Entry 7EPT (electron microscopy, 3.00 A resolution); this record covers chains A and N of the 5 polymer chains in the assembly.

Chain A:
Protein: Guanine nucleotide-binding protein G(s) subunit alpha isoforms short
Source organism: Homo sapiens
Amino-acid sequence (394 residues; each row starts with the number of its first residue):
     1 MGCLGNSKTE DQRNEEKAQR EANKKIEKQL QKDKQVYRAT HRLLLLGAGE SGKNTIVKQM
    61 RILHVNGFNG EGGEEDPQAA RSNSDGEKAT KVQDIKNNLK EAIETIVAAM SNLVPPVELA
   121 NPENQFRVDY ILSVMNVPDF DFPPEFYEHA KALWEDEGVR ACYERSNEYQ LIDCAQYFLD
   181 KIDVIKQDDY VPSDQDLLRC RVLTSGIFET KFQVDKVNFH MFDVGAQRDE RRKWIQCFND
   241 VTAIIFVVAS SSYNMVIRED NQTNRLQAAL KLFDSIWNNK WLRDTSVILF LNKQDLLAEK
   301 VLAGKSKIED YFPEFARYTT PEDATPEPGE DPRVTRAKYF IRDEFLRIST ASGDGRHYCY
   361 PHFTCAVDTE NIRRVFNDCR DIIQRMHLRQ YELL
Disordered / not traced: 1-11, 49-204, 250-263

Chain N:
Protein: Nanobody-35
Source organism: synthetic construct
Notes: antibody fragment or engineered binder
Amino-acid sequence (128 residues; each row starts with the number of its first residue):
     1 QVQLQESGGG LVQPGGSLRL SCAASGFTFS NYKMNWVRQA PGKGLEWVSD ISQSGASISY
    61 TGSVKGRFTI SRDNAKNTLY LQMNSLKPED TAVYYCARCP APFTRDCFDV TSTTYAYRGQ
   121 GTQVTVSS
Disordered / not traced: 1, 128
Disulfides: Cys99-Cys107

How chain A and chain N interact:
Pairs across the interface - 19 pairs, chain A then chain N:
  Arg228(A) with Thr114(N)
  Asp229(A) with Ser112(N)
  Glu230(A) with Thr111(N); Thr114(N)
  Arg231(A) with Phe108(N)
  Arg232(A) with Pro100(N); Tyr115(N)
  Gln267(A) with Trp47(N); Thr61(N)
  Lys271(A) with Trp47(N)
  Ser275(A) with Asp106(N); Cys107(N), hydrogen bond (side chain-backbone); Phe108(N)
  Asn279(A) with Asp106(N)
  Asp310(A) with Ser63(N), hydrogen bond (backbone-side chain)
  Tyr311(A) with Thr61(N); Gly62(N); Ser63(N)
  Pro313(A) with Gly62(N)
Also at the interface, not in a pair above, chain A (15 interface residues in all): Asn264, Leu272, Asn278
Also at the interface, not in a pair above, chain N (17 interface residues in all): Asn35, Tyr60, Arg105, Val110, Tyr117

In short:
Chain A and chain N form an interface of 15 and 17 residues respectively; the contacts include 2 hydrogen
bonds. Among the polar pairs are Ser275(A)-Cys107(N) and Asp310(A)-Ser63(N).
Here chain A is Guanine nucleotide-binding protein G(s) subunit alpha isoforms short (Homo sapiens) and chain
N is Nanobody-35 (synthetic construct). Entry 7EPT (Structural basis for the tethered peptide activation of
adhesion GPCRs) was determined by electron microscopy (same publication as 7EQ1).
